PDB entry 1RWV | X-ray diffraction, 2.10 A resolution | chains A and B

Chain A:
Name: Interleukin-1 beta convertase
Source organism: Homo sapiens
Notes: EC 3.4.22.36; fragment: interleukin-1 beta convertase p20
Reference sequence: P29466 (CASP1_HUMAN); numbering as in UniProt (aligned over 120-297)
Sequence (178 residues; numbered 120 to 297; the number before each row is that of its first residue):
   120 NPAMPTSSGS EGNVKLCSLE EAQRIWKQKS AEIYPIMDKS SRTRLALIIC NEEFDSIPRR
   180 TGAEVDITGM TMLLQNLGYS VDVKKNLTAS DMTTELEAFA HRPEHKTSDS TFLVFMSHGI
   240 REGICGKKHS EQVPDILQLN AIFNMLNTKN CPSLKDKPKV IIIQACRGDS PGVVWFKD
Unresolved in the structure: 120-124
Covalently attached groups: compound 5PH linked to Cys-285
Ligand contacts: 5PH (5-[5-(1-carboxymethyl-2-oxo-propylcarbamoyl)-5-phenyl-pentylsulfamoyl]-2-hydroxy-benzoic acid): Arg-179, Ser-236, His-237, Gly-238, Gln-283, Ala-284
Swiss-Prot annotation at these positions:
  - active site: His-237, Cys-285
  - cross-link: Lys-134 (Glycyl lysine isopeptide (Lys-Gly) (interchain with G-Cter in ubiquitin))

Chain B:
Name: Interleukin-1 beta convertase
Source organism: Homo sapiens
Notes: EC 3.4.22.36; fragment: interleukin-1 beta convertase p10
Reference sequence: P29466 (CASP1_HUMAN); residue numbers follow UniProt; this construct covers 317-404
Sequence (88 residues; row label = number of the first residue in the row):
   317 AIKKAHIEKD FIAFCSSTPD NVSWRHPTMG SVFIGRLIEH MQEYACSCDV EEIFRKVRFS
   377 FEQPDGRAQM PTTERVTLTR CFYLFPGH
Ligand contacts: 5PH (5-[5-(1-carboxymethyl-2-oxo-propylcarbamoyl)-5-phenyl-pentylsulfamoyl]-2-hydroxy-benzoic acid): Val-338, Ser-339, Trp-340, Arg-341, His-342, Pro-343, Ser-347, Arg-383

How chain A and chain B interact:
Residue-residue contacts - 129 pairs, chain A then chain B:
  Glu-130(A) / Gly-403(B)
  Asn-132(A) / Gln-358(B)
  Val-133(A) / Gln-358(B)
  Val-133(A) / Pro-402(B)  hydrophobic
  Lys-134(A) / Gln-358(B)  hydrogen bond (backbone-backbone)
  Lys-134(A) / Glu-359(B)  salt bridge
  Lys-134(A) / Cys-362(B)
  Lys-134(A) / Pro-402(B)
  Leu-135(A) / Cys-362(B)
  Leu-135(A) / Pro-402(B)
  Leu-135(A) / Gly-403(B)
  Cys-136(A) / Cys-362(B)  hydrogen bond (side chain-backbone)
  Cys-136(A) / Pro-402(B)  hydrogen bond (backbone-backbone)
  Cys-136(A) / His-404(B)  hydrogen bond (backbone-side chain)
  Leu-138(A) / His-404(B)
  Glu-140(A) / Cys-362(B)
  Ile-144(A) / Cys-362(B)
  Ile-144(A) / Tyr-399(B)  hydrophobic
  Lys-148(A) / Cys-397(B)
  Lys-148(A) / Tyr-399(B)
  Ala-150(A) / Arg-396(B)  hydrogen bond (backbone-side chain)
  Glu-151(A) / Arg-396(B)
  Glu-151(A) / Cys-397(B)  hydrogen bond (backbone-backbone)
  Ile-152(A) / Arg-396(B)  hydrogen bond (backbone-side chain)
  Ile-152(A) / Cys-397(B)
  Tyr-153(A) / Asp-326(B)  hydrogen bond
  Tyr-153(A) / Leu-394(B)
  Tyr-153(A) / Thr-395(B)  hydrogen bond (side chain-backbone)
  Tyr-153(A) / Arg-396(B)
  Tyr-153(A) / Cys-397(B)  hydrogen bond (backbone-backbone)
  Tyr-153(A) / Phe-398(B)  hydrophobic
  Ile-155(A) / Tyr-399(B)
  Ile-155(A) / Phe-401(B)  hydrophobic
  Lys-158(A) / Gly-403(B)
  Lys-158(A) / His-404(B)
  Arg-161(A) / His-404(B)  hydrogen bond (side chain-backbone)
  Arg-179(A) / Arg-341(B)
  Arg-179(A) / Ser-347(B)
  Thr-180(A) / Arg-341(B)  hydrogen bond (backbone-side chain)
  Thr-180(A) / His-342(B)
  Thr-180(A) / Pro-343(B)
  Gly-181(A) / His-342(B)
  Gly-181(A) / Pro-343(B)  hydrogen bond (backbone-backbone)
  Gly-181(A) / Gly-346(B)
  Val-184(A) / Thr-344(B)
  Val-184(A) / Met-345(B)
  Asp-185(A) / Gly-346(B)
  Asp-185(A) / Ser-347(B)  hydrogen bond
  Asp-185(A) / Ile-350(B)
  Gly-188(A) / Ile-354(B)
  Met-189(A) / Ile-350(B)  hydrophobic
  Met-189(A) / Ile-354(B)  hydrophobic
  Leu-192(A) / Ile-354(B)  hydrophobic
  Leu-192(A) / Met-357(B)  hydrophobic
  Leu-196(A) / Met-357(B)  hydrophobic
  Leu-196(A) / Leu-400(B)  hydrophobic
  Tyr-198(A) / Phe-398(B)
  Tyr-198(A) / Leu-400(B)
  Ser-229(A) / Phe-398(B)
  Phe-231(A) / Met-357(B)  hydrophobic
  His-237(A) / Arg-341(B)
  Arg-240(A) / Pro-335(B)
  Arg-240(A) / Asp-336(B)  salt bridge
  Asn-259(A) / Arg-391(B)
  Phe-262(A) / Glu-324(B)
  Phe-262(A) / Phe-327(B)  hydrophobic
  Phe-262(A) / Ala-329(B)  hydrophobic
  Phe-262(A) / Arg-391(B)
  Leu-265(A) / Phe-327(B)
  Asn-266(A) / Ile-323(B)
  Asn-266(A) / Phe-327(B)
  Thr-267(A) / His-322(B)  hydrogen bond (side chain-backbone)
  Thr-267(A) / Ile-323(B)  hydrogen bond (backbone-backbone)
  Lys-268(A) / Ile-323(B)
  Lys-274(A) / Ala-321(B)
  Asp-275(A) / Lys-325(B)  salt bridge
  Asp-275(A) / Asp-326(B)  hydrogen bond (backbone-side chain)
  Lys-276(A) / Asp-326(B)
  Pro-277(A) / Asp-326(B)
  Pro-277(A) / Phe-398(B)  hydrophobic
  Lys-278(A) / Lys-325(B)  hydrogen bond (side chain-backbone)
  Lys-278(A) / Asp-326(B)  hydrogen bond (backbone-backbone)
  Lys-278(A) / Phe-327(B)
  Lys-278(A) / Ile-328(B)  hydrogen bond (backbone-backbone)
  Val-279(A) / Ile-328(B)
  Val-279(A) / Phe-370(B)  hydrophobic
  Val-279(A) / Phe-398(B)  hydrophobic
  Ile-280(A) / Phe-327(B)  hydrophobic
  Ile-280(A) / Ile-328(B)  hydrogen bond (backbone-backbone)
  Ile-280(A) / Ala-329(B)
  Ile-280(A) / Phe-330(B)  hydrogen bond (backbone-backbone)
  Ile-281(A) / Phe-330(B)
  Ile-281(A) / Phe-349(B)  hydrophobic
  Ile-281(A) / Leu-353(B)  hydrophobic
  Ile-282(A) / Phe-330(B)  hydrogen bond (backbone-backbone)
  Ile-282(A) / Cys-331(B)
  Ile-282(A) / Ser-332(B)  hydrogen bond (backbone-backbone)
  Ile-282(A) / Phe-349(B)
  Gln-283(A) / Ser-332(B)
  Gln-283(A) / Ser-339(B)
  Gln-283(A) / Trp-340(B)
  Gln-283(A) / Ser-347(B)
  Gln-283(A) / Phe-349(B)
  Gln-283(A) / Ile-350(B)
  Ala-284(A) / Ser-332(B)  hydrogen bond (backbone-side chain)
  Ala-284(A) / Ser-333(B)
  Ala-284(A) / Ser-339(B)  hydrogen bond (backbone-side chain)
  Cys-285(A) / Asn-337(B)
  Cys-285(A) / Val-338(B)  hydrophobic
  Cys-285(A) / Ser-339(B)  hydrogen bond (side chain-backbone)
  Arg-286(A) / Cys-331(B)
  Arg-286(A) / Ser-333(B)  hydrogen bond (side chain-backbone)
  Arg-286(A) / Thr-334(B)
  Arg-286(A) / Pro-335(B)
  Arg-286(A) / Asp-336(B)  hydrogen bond (backbone-backbone)
  Arg-286(A) / Asn-337(B)  hydrogen bond (backbone-backbone)
  Arg-286(A) / Thr-388(B)
  Arg-286(A) / Glu-390(B)  salt bridge
  Gly-287(A) / Asp-336(B)
  Gly-287(A) / Asn-337(B)
  Gly-287(A) / Val-338(B)
  Asp-288(A) / Asp-336(B)  hydrogen bond (backbone-backbone)
  Asp-288(A) / Val-338(B)
  Ser-289(A) / Asp-336(B)  hydrogen bond (backbone-backbone)
  Ser-289(A) / Asn-337(B)
  Ser-289(A) / Val-338(B)  hydrogen bond (backbone-backbone)
  Pro-290(A) / Ala-384(B)
  Gly-291(A) / Asn-337(B)
  Val-292(A) / Ala-384(B)  hydrophobic
Also at the interface, not in a pair above, chain A (63 interface residues in all): Ser-137, Ala-141, Trp-145, Arg-163, Arg-178, Met-235, Leu-258
Also at the interface, not in a pair above, chain B (55 interface residues in all): Ala-361, Ser-363, Pro-380, Thr-393

Overview:
Chain A and chain B form an interface of 63 and 55 residues respectively; the contacts include 33 hydrogen
bonds and 4 salt bridges. Polar contacts include Lys-134(A)/Glu-359(B), Arg-240(A)/Asp-336(B) and
Asp-275(A)/Lys-325(B). Bound to chain B: compound 5PH. Compound 5PH is covalently linked to Cys-285(A).
Here chain A is Interleukin-1 beta convertase and chain B is Interleukin-1 beta convertase, both from Homo
sapiens. Entry 1RWV (Crystal structure of human caspase-1 in complex with
5-[5-(1-carboxymethyl-2-oxo-propylcarbamoyl)-5-phenyl-pentylsulfamoyl]-2-hydroxy-benzoic acid) was determined
by X-ray diffraction.
